PDB entry 6IQF | X-ray diffraction, 1.46 A resolution | chain A

# Chain A
Name: PRF3
From: Arabidopsis thaliana
UniProt: Q9FE63 (PROF5_ARATH); residues 1-131 here = UniProt positions 1-131
Sequence (131 residues; numbered 1 to 131; the number before each row is that of its first residue):
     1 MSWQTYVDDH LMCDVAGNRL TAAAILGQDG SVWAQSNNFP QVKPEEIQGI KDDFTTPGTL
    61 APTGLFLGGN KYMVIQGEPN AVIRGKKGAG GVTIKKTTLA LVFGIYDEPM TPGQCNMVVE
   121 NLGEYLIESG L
Disordered / not traced: 1
UniProt features mapped onto this chain:
  - mutagenesis: Met1 to Asn37 (Increases binding to G-actin; increases protein thermostability)

# In short
UniProt lists 2 mutagenesis sites.
Chain A is PRF3 (Arabidopsis thaliana); the structure, crystal structure of Arabidopsis thaliana Profilin 3,
was determined by X-ray diffraction, deposited together with 6IQI, 6IQJ and 6IQK.
